PDB entry 1WVU | X-ray diffraction, 2.45 A resolution | chain A

# Chain A
Name: chitinase C
Source organism: Streptomyces griseus
Notes: EC 3.2.1.14
Amino-acid sequence (265 residues; numbered 30 to 294; the number before each row is that of its first residue):
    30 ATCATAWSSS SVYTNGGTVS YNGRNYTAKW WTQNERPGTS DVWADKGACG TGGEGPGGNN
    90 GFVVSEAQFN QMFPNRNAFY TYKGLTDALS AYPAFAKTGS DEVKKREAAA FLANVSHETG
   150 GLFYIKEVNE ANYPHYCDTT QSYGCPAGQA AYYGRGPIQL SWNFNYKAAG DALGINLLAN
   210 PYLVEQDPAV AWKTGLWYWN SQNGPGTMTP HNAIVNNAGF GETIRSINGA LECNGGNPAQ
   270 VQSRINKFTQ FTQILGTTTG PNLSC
Not modelled in the structure: 30-85
Disulfides: Cys166-Cys174, Cys262-Cys294

# In short
Chain A is chitinase C (Streptomyces griseus); the structure, Crystal structure of chitinase C from
Streptomyces griseus HUT6037, was determined by X-ray diffraction (same publication as 2DBT and 1WVV).
